PDB entry 7UIK | electron microscopy, 7.70 A resolution (low resolution: residue-level contacts below are approximate; hydrogen-bond / salt-bridge calls are withheld) | chains b and c of the 10 polymer chains in the assembly

# Chain b
Molecule: Mediator of RNA polymerase II transcription subunit 2
Source organism: Saccharomyces cerevisiae S288C
Reference sequence: Q12124 (MED2_YEAST); numbering as in UniProt (aligned over 1-431)
Amino-acid sequence (431 residues; row label = number of the first residue in the row):
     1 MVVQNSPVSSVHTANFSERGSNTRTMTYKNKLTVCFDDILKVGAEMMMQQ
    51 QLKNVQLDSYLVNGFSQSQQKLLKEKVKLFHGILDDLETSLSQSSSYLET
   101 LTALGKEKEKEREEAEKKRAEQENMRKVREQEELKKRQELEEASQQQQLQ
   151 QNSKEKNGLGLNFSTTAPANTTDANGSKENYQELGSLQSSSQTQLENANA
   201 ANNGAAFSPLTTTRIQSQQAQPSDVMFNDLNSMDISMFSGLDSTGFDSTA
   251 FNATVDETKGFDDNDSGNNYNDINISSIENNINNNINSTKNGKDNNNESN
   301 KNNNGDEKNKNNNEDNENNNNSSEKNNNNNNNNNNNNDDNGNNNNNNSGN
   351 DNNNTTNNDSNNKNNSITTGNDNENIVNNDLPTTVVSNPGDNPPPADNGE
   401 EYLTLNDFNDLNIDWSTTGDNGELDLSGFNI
Not modelled in the structure: 1-27, 52-63, 105-431
Swiss-Prot annotation at these positions:
  - modified residue (Phosphoserine): Ser6, Ser208
  - mutagenesis: Ser208 (S208A: Reduces expression of several genes from the endogenous 2-micron plasmid and augments expression of numerous iron-response genes)

# Chain c
Molecule: Mediator of RNA polymerase II transcription subunit 3
Source organism: Saccharomyces cerevisiae S288C
Reference sequence: P40356 (MED3_YEAST); numbering as in UniProt (aligned over 1-397)
Amino-acid sequence (397 residues; row label = number of the first residue in the row):
     1 MDSIIPAGVKLDDLQVILAKNENETRDKVCKQINEARDEILPLRLQFNEF
    51 IQIMANIDQEGSKQADRMAKYLHIRDKILQLNDRFQTLSSHLEALQPLFS
   101 TVPEYLKTADNRDRSFQLLEPLSTYNKNGNAVCSTATVVSTNHSAAASTP
   151 TTTATPHANPITHAHSLSNPNSTATMQHNPLAGKRGPKSGSTMGTPTVHN
   201 STAAAPIAAPKKPRKPRQTKKAKAQAQAQAQAQAQVYAQQSTVQTPITAS
   251 MAAALPNPTPSMINSVSPTNVMGTPLTNMMSPMGNAYSMGAQNQGGQVSM
   301 SQFNGSGNGSNPNTNTNSNNTPLQSQLNLNNLTPANILNMSMNNDFQQQQ
   351 QQQQQQQQPQPQYNMNMGMNNMNNGGKELDSLDLNNLELGGLNMDFL
Not modelled in the structure: 111-397
Swiss-Prot annotation at these positions:
  - modified residue: Met1 (N-acetylmethionine)

# How chain b and chain c interact
Contacting residue pairs (21):
  Tyr28(b) - Leu92(c)
  Tyr28(b) - Gln96(c)
  Leu32(b) - Leu88(c)
  Phe36(b) - Ile78(c)
  Phe36(b) - Leu81(c)
  Phe36(b) - Phe85(c)
  Val77(b) - Phe47(c)
  Phe80(b) - Phe47(c)
  His81(b) - Arg44(c)
  His81(b) - Phe47(c)
  His81(b) - Asn48(c)
  Leu84(b) - Ile40(c)
  Leu84(b) - Arg44(c)
  Asp85(b) - Arg44(c)
  Leu91(b) - Ala36(c)
  Leu91(b) - Arg37(c)
  Ser94(b) - Phe99(c)
  Ser95(b) - Ile33(c)
  Leu98(b) - Val29(c)
  Leu98(b) - Leu98(c)
  Thr102(b) - Arg26(c)
Other interface residues (no listed pair), chain b (18 interface residues in all): Ile39, Leu87, Glu88, Glu99, Leu101
Other interface residues (no listed pair), chain c (20 interface residues in all): Leu43, Ile51, Tyr105

# Summary
The interface between chain b and chain c involves 18 residues on one side and 20 on the other. From UniProt:
one mutagenesis site on chain b.
Chain b is Mediator of RNA polymerase II transcription subunit 2 and chain c is Mediator of RNA polymerase II
transcription subunit 3, both from Saccharomyces cerevisiae S288C; the structure, Mediator-PIC Early (Tail A +
Upstream DNA & Activator), was determined by electron microscopy together with 7UI9, 7UIC, 7UIF, 7UIG, 7UIL
and 7UIO from the same study.
